7JK4 - chains B and C of the 9 polymer chains in the assembly; structure by electron microscopy, 3.40 A resolution.

# Chain B
Name: Origin recognition complex subunit 2
From: Drosophila melanogaster
UniProtKB: Q24168 (ORC2_DROME); numbering as in UniProt (aligned over 1-618)
Amino-acid sequence (618 residues; numbered 1 to 618; the number before each row is that of its first residue):
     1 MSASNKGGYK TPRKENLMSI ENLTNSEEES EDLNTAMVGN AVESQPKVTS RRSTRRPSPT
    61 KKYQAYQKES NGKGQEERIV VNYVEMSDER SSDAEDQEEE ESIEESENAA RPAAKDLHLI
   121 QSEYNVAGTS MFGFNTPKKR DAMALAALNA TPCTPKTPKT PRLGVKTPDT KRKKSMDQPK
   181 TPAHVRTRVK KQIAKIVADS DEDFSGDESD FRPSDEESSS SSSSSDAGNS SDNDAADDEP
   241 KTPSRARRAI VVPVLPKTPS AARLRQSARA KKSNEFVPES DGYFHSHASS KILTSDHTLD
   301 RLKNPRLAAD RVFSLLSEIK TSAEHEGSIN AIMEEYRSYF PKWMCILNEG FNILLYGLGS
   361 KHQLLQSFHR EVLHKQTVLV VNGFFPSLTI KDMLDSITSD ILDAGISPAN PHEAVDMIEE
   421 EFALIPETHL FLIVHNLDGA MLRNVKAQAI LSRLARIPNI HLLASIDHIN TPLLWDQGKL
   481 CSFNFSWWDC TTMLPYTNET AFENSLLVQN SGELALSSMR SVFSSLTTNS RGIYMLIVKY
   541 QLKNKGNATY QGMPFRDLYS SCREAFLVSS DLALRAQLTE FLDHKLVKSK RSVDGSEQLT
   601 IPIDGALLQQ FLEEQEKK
Disordered / not traced: 1-275, 287-322, 506-514, 546-551, 617-618
UniProt features mapped onto this chain:
  - modified residue: T24 (Phosphothreonine), S26 (Phosphoserine), S30 (Phosphoserine), S87 (Phosphoserine), S91 (Phosphoserine), S92 (Phosphoserine), T151 (Phosphothreonine), T154 (Phosphothreonine), T157 (Phosphothreonine), T160 (Phosphothreonine), T167 (Phosphothreonine), T170 (Phosphothreonine), T181 (Phosphothreonine), T258 (Phosphothreonine), S260 (Phosphoserine)

# Chain C
Name: Origin recognition complex subunit 3
From: Drosophila melanogaster
UniProtKB: Q7K2L1 (Q7K2L1_DROME); residues 1-721 here = UniProt positions 1-721
Amino-acid sequence (721 residues; row label = number of the first residue in the row):
     1 MDPTISVSKG CFVYKNGATR AGKKAASKRK RPAAESSSLL GKEVVQQPFY EEYRKAWNQI
    61 NDHIADLQHR SYARTLEQLV DFVVGQAERD TPDEVLPTAA LLTGINQPDH LSQFTALTQR
   121 LHAQRAAMVC VLQSRDCATL KAAVETLVFG LVEDNAEVEQ MEDEDEDEDG AERDRKRLRR
   181 SQCTMKQLKS WYTNNFDSEQ KRRQLVVILP DFECFNASVL QDLILILSAH CGSLPFVLVL
   241 GVATAMTAVH GTLPYHVSSK IRLRVFQTQA APTGLNEVLD KVLLSPKYAF HLSGKTFKFL
   301 THIFLYYDFS IHGFIQGFKY CLMEHFFGGN AFALCTDYSK ALGRIKQLTH EDMETIRRLP
   361 SFRPYVEQIN DCKRIIAVLT DDDYLKKKLP QLLRDCLLHF LLFRCSLEFL TELVGDLPRC
   421 PLGKLRRELY VNCLNRAIIS TPEYKECLQM LSFLSKDEFV AKVNRALERT EQFLVEEIAP
   481 LELGEACTAV LRPKLEAIRL AVDEVVKATM ATITTTSPNE TRQATDHLTP VASRQELKDQ
   541 LLQRSKEDKM RHQLNTPTTQ FGRALQKTLQ LIETQIVQDH LRALQDAPPI HELFVFSDIA
   601 TVRRNIIGAP RAALHTALNN PHFYMQCKCC ELQDQSLLVG TLPDLSVVYK LHLECGRMIN
   661 LFDWLQAFRS VVSDSDHEEV AQEQIDPQIQ ARFTRAVAEL QFLGYIKMSK RKTDHATRLT
   721 W
Disordered / not traced: 21-37, 90-93, 160-176, 200-201, 370-371, 509-561, 673-686
From the paper describing this entry:
  - mutagenesis - K141A (3-fold): decreased binding to DNA

# Interface between chain B and chain C
Residue-residue contacts - 126 pairs, chain B then chain C:
  F276(B) - R611(C)
  F276(B) - A612(C)  hydrophobic
  F276(B) - H615(C)
  P278(B) - W721(C)  hydrophobic
  E279(B) - W721(C)
  G282(B) - W721(C)
  Y283(B) - W721(C)  hydrophobic
  E324(B) - K628(C)
  H325(B) - M625(C)
  H325(B) - C627(C)
  H325(B) - C630(C)
  H325(B) - T641(C)
  S328(B) - M625(C)
  I329(B) - M625(C)  hydrophobic
  I332(B) - Y624(C)
  I332(B) - M625(C)  hydrophobic
  K342(B) - E324(C)  salt bridge
  C345(B) - F327(C)  hydrophobic
  I346(B) - Y320(C)
  I346(B) - M323(C)  hydrophobic
  N348(B) - S38(C)
  N348(B) - L39(C)
  N348(B) - L40(C)
  N348(B) - Y50(C)  hydrogen bond
  E349(B) - Y50(C)  hydrogen bond
  E349(B) - Y53(C)  hydrogen bond
  E349(B) - R54(C)  salt bridge
  E349(B) - K319(C)  hydrogen bond (backbone-side chain)
  E349(B) - M323(C)
  F351(B) - Q316(C)
  F351(B) - Y320(C)
  Y356(B) - R604(C)
  Y356(B) - A609(C)
  Y356(B) - P610(C)  hydrophobic
  Y356(B) - A613(C)  hydrophobic
  G357(B) - L614(C)
  L358(B) - L614(C)  hydrophobic
  L358(B) - A617(C)  hydrophobic
  L358(B) - L618(C)  hydrophobic
  H362(B) - I5(C)
  Q366(B) - D2(C)  hydrogen bond
  Q366(B) - T4(C)  hydrogen bond
  H369(B) - Y14(C)
  K375(B) - N16(C)
  T377(B) - Y14(C)
  T377(B) - N16(C)
  V378(B) - F12(C)
  V378(B) - V13(C)
  V378(B) - Y14(C)  hydrogen bond (backbone-backbone)
  L379(B) - F12(C)
  L379(B) - V13(C)  hydrophobic
  V380(B) - T4(C)
  V380(B) - C11(C)
  V380(B) - F12(C)  hydrogen bond (backbone-backbone)
  V380(B) - Y14(C)  hydrophobic
  V381(B) - G10(C)
  N382(B) - T4(C)  hydrogen bond (side chain-backbone)
  N382(B) - G10(C)  hydrogen bond (backbone-backbone)
  N382(B) - F12(C)
  F385(B) - S6(C)
  F385(B) - V7(C)
  F385(B) - S8(C)
  F385(B) - K9(C)
  F385(B) - G10(C)
  M393(B) - C11(C)  hydrophobic
  S396(B) - V13(C)
  D400(B) - V13(C)
  D400(B) - K15(C)  hydrogen bond (backbone-side chain)
  I401(B) - V13(C)  hydrophobic
  I401(B) - A18(C)
  I401(B) - T19(C)
  L402(B) - T19(C)
  L402(B) - R20(C)
  D403(B) - K15(C)  salt bridge
  D403(B) - A18(C)
  A404(B) - R20(C)
  H412(B) - R135(C)
  E413(B) - R180(C)  salt bridge
  E421(B) - R20(C)  salt bridge
  I425(B) - T19(C)
  I425(B) - R20(C)
  H429(B) - S38(C)  hydrogen bond
  H429(B) - L39(C)
  F431(B) - L39(C)  hydrophobic
  N436(B) - F702(C)
  R453(B) - R135(C)
  H461(B) - L39(C)
  D467(B) - L614(C)
  D467(B) - F702(C)
  D467(B) - L703(C)
  H468(B) - F702(C)
  H468(B) - L703(C)
  H468(B) - G704(C)
  I469(B) - R611(C)
  I469(B) - L614(C)  hydrophobic
  I469(B) - L703(C)  hydrogen bond (backbone-backbone)
  I469(B) - Y705(C)
  I469(B) - T720(C)
  Q477(B) - D308(C)
  Q477(B) - S310(C)
  G478(B) - P108(C)
  C481(B) - H312(C)  hydrogen bond
  N484(B) - Q316(C)  hydrogen bond
  S486(B) - Y320(C)
  S486(B) - N605(C)
  W487(B) - N605(C)  hydrogen bond (backbone-backbone)
  W487(B) - I606(C)
  W487(B) - G608(C)
  W487(B) - P610(C)  hydrophobic
  D489(B) - R604(C)
  D489(B) - A613(C)
  D489(B) - Y624(C)  hydrogen bond
  T491(B) - Y624(C)
  M493(B) - Y624(C)  hydrophobic
  M493(B) - M625(C)  hydrophobic
  P495(B) - R695(C)
  P495(B) - E699(C)
  Y496(B) - E699(C)  hydrogen bond (backbone-side chain)
  Y496(B) - F702(C)  hydrophobic
  Y496(B) - L703(C)
  T497(B) - R695(C)
  N498(B) - M1(C)  hydrogen bond
  N498(B) - I5(C)
  E499(B) - F702(C)
  T500(B) - F702(C)
  F502(B) - S6(C)
Interface residues without a listed pair, chain B (79 interface residues in all): S280, S286, M344, L347, Q376, D392, N410, D416, E427, T428, R443, F485, W488, S505
Interface residues without a listed pair, chain C (70 interface residues in all): D136, P621, P643, L645, R657, A698, Q701

# Overview
Chain B and chain C form an interface of 79 and 70 residues respectively, with 19 hydrogen bonds and 5 salt
bridges. Polar pairs include K342(B)-E324(C), E349(B)-R54(C) and D403(B)-K15(C). From the paper: K141A of
chain C reduces binding to DNA.
Here chain B is Origin recognition complex subunit 2 and chain C is Origin recognition complex subunit 3, both
from Drosophila melanogaster. Entry 7JK4 (Structure of Drosophila ORC bound to AT-rich DNA and Cdc6) was
determined by electron microscopy together with 7JGR, 7JGS, 7JK2, 7JK3, 7JK5 and 7JK6 from the same study.
